PDB entry 6WFT | electron microscopy, 3.03 A resolution | chains q and y of the 60 polymer chains in the assembly

# Chain q (and y)
Protein: VP1 capsid
Organism: Bat adeno-associated virus
Notes: chain y of this document is another copy of the same molecule, construct and numbering; everything in this record applies to it too
UniProtKB: A0A2Z4K548 (A0A2Z4K548_9VIRU); residues 209-721 here = UniProt positions 209-721
Amino-acid sequence (513 residues; numbered 209 to 721; the number before each row is that of its first residue):
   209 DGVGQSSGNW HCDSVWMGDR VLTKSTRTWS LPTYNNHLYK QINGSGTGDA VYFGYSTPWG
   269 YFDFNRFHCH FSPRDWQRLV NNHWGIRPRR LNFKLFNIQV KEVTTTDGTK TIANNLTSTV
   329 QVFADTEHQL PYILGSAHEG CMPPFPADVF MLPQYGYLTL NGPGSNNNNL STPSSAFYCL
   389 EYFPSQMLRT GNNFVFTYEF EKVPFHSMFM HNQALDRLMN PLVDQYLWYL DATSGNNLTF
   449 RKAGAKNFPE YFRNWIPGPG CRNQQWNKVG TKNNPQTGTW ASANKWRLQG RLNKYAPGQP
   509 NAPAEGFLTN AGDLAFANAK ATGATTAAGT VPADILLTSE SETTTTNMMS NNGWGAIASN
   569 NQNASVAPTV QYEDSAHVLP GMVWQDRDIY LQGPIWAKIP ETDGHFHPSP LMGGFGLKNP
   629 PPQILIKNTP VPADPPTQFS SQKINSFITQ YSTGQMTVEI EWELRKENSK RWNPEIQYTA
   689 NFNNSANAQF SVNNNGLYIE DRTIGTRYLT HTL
Residues lining bound ligands:
  - 2'-deoxyadenosine-5'-monophosphate (D5M), molecule 1: P412, I607, H615, P616, S617, G622, F623, G624
  - 2'-deoxyadenosine-5'-monophosphate (D5M), molecule 2: D611, G612, H613
From the paper describing this entry:
  - binding site for 2'-deoxyadenosine-5'-monophosphate: P412, H615, P616

# Interface between chain q and chain y
Contacting residue pairs (107; chain q residue first):
  V211(q) - R397(y)
  G212(q) - R397(y)
  G212(q) - T398(y)
  G212(q) - G399(y)  hydrogen bond (backbone-backbone)
  Q213(q) - D209(y)
  Q213(q) - R397(y)  hydrogen bond (backbone-side chain)
  S214(q) - M395(y)  hydrogen bond (side chain-backbone)
  S214(q) - R397(y)
  S214(q) - N400(y)  hydrogen bond
  G216(q) - M395(y)
  N217(q) - S393(y)
  N217(q) - Q394(y)
  N217(q) - M395(y)  hydrogen bond (side chain-backbone)
  W218(q) - Q329(y)
  W218(q) - E389(y)  hydrogen bond (side chain-backbone)
  W218(q) - F391(y)
  W218(q) - P392(y)
  W218(q) - S393(y)  hydrogen bond (backbone-backbone)
  W218(q) - M395(y)
  C220(q) - E389(y)
  C220(q) - Y390(y)
  C220(q) - F391(y)
  C220(q) - P392(y)
  D221(q) - P392(y)
  S222(q) - Y390(y)  hydrogen bond
  S238(q) - P640(y)
  S238(q) - P643(y)
  S238(q) - I652(y)
  P240(q) - P643(y)  hydrophobic
  P240(q) - P644(y)
  Y242(q) - T645(y)
  S280(q) - Y390(y)
  D283(q) - Y390(y)  hydrogen bond
  N305(q) - M395(y)
  N305(q) - R397(y)  hydrogen bond
  Q307(q) - T325(y)  hydrogen bond
  Q307(q) - S326(y)
  Q307(q) - V639(y)
  K309(q) - V639(y)
  V311(q) - D642(y)
  K318(q) - D642(y)  salt bridge
  I320(q) - D642(y)
  N322(q) - N323(y)  hydrogen bond
  N322(q) - T325(y)  hydrogen bond
  L324(q) - T325(y)
  E347(q) - S649(y)  hydrogen bond
  G348(q) - F647(y)
  F353(q) - Y247(y)  hydrophobic
  F353(q) - F385(y)  hydrophobic
  F353(q) - C387(y)  hydrophobic
  P354(q) - E389(y)
  A355(q) - Y247(y)  hydrophobic
  A355(q) - E389(y)
  D356(q) - K651(y)
  V357(q) - I652(y)
  V357(q) - F655(y)  hydrophobic
  F358(q) - I652(y)
  M359(q) - P643(y)  hydrophobic
  M359(q) - P644(y)
  M359(q) - Q646(y)
  M359(q) - F647(y)
  M359(q) - S648(y)
  M359(q) - I652(y)
  L360(q) - F647(y)
  P361(q) - F647(y)  hydrophobic
  T398(q) - R397(y)
  T530(q) - Q650(y)
  Y659(q) - P640(y)  hydrogen bond (side chain-backbone)
  Y659(q) - A641(y)
  Y659(q) - D642(y)
  Y659(q) - P643(y)
  Y659(q) - I656(y)
  T661(q) - P640(y)
  Q663(q) - M395(y)
  Q663(q) - T637(y)
  N689(q) - P381(y)
  F690(q) - P381(y)
  N691(q) - P381(y)
  N692(q) - P371(y)  hydrogen bond (side chain-backbone)
  N692(q) - S379(y)
  N692(q) - T380(y)  hydrogen bond
  N692(q) - P381(y)
  S693(q) - L378(y)
  S693(q) - S379(y)  hydrogen bond (backbone-backbone)
  A694(q) - Q249(y)  hydrogen bond (backbone-side chain)
  A694(q) - F261(y)
  A694(q) - S379(y)
  N695(q) - Q249(y)  hydrogen bond
  N695(q) - S379(y)
  A696(q) - Y263(y)
  A696(q) - S379(y)  hydrogen bond (backbone-side chain)
  S699(q) - Y263(y)  hydrogen bond
  S699(q) - F385(y)
  V700(q) - Y247(y)
  V700(q) - Q249(y)
  V700(q) - Y263(y)
  V700(q) - F385(y)  hydrophobic
  N701(q) - K248(y)
  N701(q) - Q249(y)  hydrogen bond (backbone-backbone)
  N702(q) - K248(y)
  N702(q) - Q249(y)
  N702(q) - I250(y)
  N703(q) - L246(y)
  G704(q) - L246(y)
  G704(q) - Y247(y)
  G704(q) - K651(y)  hydrogen bond (backbone-side chain)
  L705(q) - K651(y)
Other interface residues (no listed pair), chain q (62 interface residues in all): H219, T236, L239, T241, F304, I306, Q697, F698
Other interface residues (no listed pair), chain y (55 interface residues in all): G210, V211, N251, L324, T327, G370, S383, P638

# In short
The interface between chain q and chain y involves 62 residues on one side and 55 on the other, with 24
hydrogen bonds and 1 salt bridge. Polar pairs include K318(q)-D642(y), Q213(q)-R397(y) and S214(q)-M395(y).
Bound to chain q: 2'-deoxyadenosine-5'-monophosphate. The paper reports a binding site for
2'-deoxyadenosine-5'-monophosphate at P412(q), H615(q) and P616(q).
Chain q and chain y are both VP1 capsid (Bat adeno-associated virus); the structure, BatAAV-10HB -
genome-containing particles, was determined by electron microscopy, deposited together with 6WFU.
